5NNI - chains A and B; structure by X-ray diffraction, 3.21 A resolution.

== Chain A (and B) ==
Name: Sortilin
Source organism: Mus musculus
Notes: chain B of this document is another copy of the same molecule, construct and numbering; everything in this record applies to it too
UniProt: Q6PHU5 (SORT_MOUSE); residues 0-722 here correspond to UniProt positions 31-753 (UniProt number = residue number + 31)
Sequence (732 residues; each row starts with the number of its first residue; numbering starts at 0):
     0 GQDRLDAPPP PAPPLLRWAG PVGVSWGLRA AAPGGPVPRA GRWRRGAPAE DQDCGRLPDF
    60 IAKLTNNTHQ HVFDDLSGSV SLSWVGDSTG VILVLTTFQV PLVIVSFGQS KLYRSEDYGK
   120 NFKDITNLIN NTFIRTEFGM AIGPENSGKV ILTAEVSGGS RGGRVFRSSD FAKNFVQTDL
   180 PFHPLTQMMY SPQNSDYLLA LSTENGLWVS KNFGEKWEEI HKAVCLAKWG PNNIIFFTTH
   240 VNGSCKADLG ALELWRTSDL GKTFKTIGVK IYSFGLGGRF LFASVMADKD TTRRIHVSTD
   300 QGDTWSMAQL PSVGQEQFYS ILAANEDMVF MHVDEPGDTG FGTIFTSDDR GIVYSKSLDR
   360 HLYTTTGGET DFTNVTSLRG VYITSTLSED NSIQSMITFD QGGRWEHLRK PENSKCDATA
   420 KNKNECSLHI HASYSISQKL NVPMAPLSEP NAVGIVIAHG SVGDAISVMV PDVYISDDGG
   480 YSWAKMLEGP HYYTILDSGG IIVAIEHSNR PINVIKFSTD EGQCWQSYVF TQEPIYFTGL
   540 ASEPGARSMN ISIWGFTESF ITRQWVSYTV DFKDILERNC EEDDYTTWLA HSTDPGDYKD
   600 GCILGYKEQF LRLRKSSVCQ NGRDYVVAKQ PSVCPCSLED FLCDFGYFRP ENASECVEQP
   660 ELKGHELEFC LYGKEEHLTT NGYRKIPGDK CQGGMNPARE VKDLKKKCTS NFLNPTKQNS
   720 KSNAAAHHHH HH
Unresolved in the structure: 0-52, 288-289, 312-313, 417-419, 558-560, 714-731 (chain B: 0-52, 287-289, 417-419, 558-561, 714-731)
Differences from the reference sequence: expression tag (723-731)
Disulfides: C53-C523, C224-C244, C415-C425, C579-C618, C601-C633, C635-C690, C642-C655, C669-C707
Glycans and other covalent adducts: N-acetylglucosamine (NAG) linked to N129, N549; glycan linked to N373
Curated features (UniProtKB/Swiss-Prot):
  - region: W17 to R28 (Intrachain binding of the propeptide and the extracellular domain)
  - glycosylation (N-linked (GlcNAc...) asparagine): N65, N129, N241, N373, N549, N651
Reported in the primary citation:
  - mutagenesis - A464E: unchanged binding to proBDNF
  - mutagenesis - A464E: decreased binding to NGF

== How chain A and chain B interact ==
Residue-residue contacts (75; chain A residue first):
  S76(A) - I465(B)
  G77(A) - M468(B)
  F97(A) - M468(B)  hydrophobic
  Q98(A) - Q437(B)
  Q98(A) - K438(B)
  Q98(A) - L439(B)
  Q98(A) - M468(B)
  P100(A) - Y433(B)
  P100(A) - Q437(B)
  V102(A) - N390(B)  hydrogen bond (backbone-side chain)
  I103(A) - L386(B)  hydrophobic
  I103(A) - N390(B)
  I103(A) - Y433(B)
  V104(A) - N390(B)  hydrogen bond (backbone-backbone)
  S105(A) - G462(B)  hydrogen bond (side chain-backbone)
  S105(A) - A464(B)
  F106(A) - K420(B)
  F106(A) - G462(B)
  F106(A) - D463(B)
  F106(A) - A464(B)  hydrogen bond (backbone-backbone)
  G157(A) - K420(B)  hydrogen bond (backbone-side chain)
  G158(A) - K420(B)
  N241(A) - E315(B)
  G242(A) - E315(B)
  S243(A) - G336(B)
  S243(A) - D337(B)
  C244(A) - D337(B)  hydrogen bond (backbone-side chain)
  K245(A) - T364(B)
  D247(A) - E315(B)
  E315(A) - N241(B)
  E315(A) - D247(B)
  G336(A) - S243(B)
  D337(A) - S243(B)
  D337(A) - K245(B)
  T364(A) - K245(B)  hydrogen bond (backbone-side chain)
  T365(A) - K245(B)
  D389(A) - V104(B)
  N390(A) - V102(B)
  N390(A) - I103(B)
  N390(A) - V104(B)  hydrogen bond (backbone-backbone)
  S391(A) - V104(B)
  N421(A) - F106(B)
  E424(A) - F106(B)
  Y433(A) - I103(B)
  Q437(A) - Q98(B)
  Q437(A) - P100(B)
  K438(A) - Q98(B)
  L439(A) - Q98(B)
  G462(A) - S105(B)  hydrogen bond (backbone-side chain)
  G462(A) - F106(B)  hydrogen bond (backbone-backbone)
  D463(A) - S105(B)
  D463(A) - F106(B)
  A464(A) - F97(B)  hydrophobic
  A464(A) - V99(B)  hydrophobic
  A464(A) - S105(B)  hydrogen bond (backbone-side chain)
  A464(A) - F106(B)  hydrogen bond (backbone-backbone)
  I465(A) - S76(B)
  I465(A) - F97(B)  hydrophobic
  V467(A) - Q98(B)
  M468(A) - G77(B)
  M468(A) - S78(B)
  M468(A) - F97(B)  hydrophobic
  M468(A) - Q98(B)  hydrogen bond (side chain-backbone)
  N508(A) - Y535(B)
  N508(A) - R562(B)  hydrogen bond
  R509(A) - Y535(B)
  R509(A) - E557(B)  salt bridge
  P510(A) - Y535(B)
  Y535(A) - N508(B)
  Y535(A) - R509(B)
  Y535(A) - P510(B)
  Y535(A) - Y535(B)
  F555(A) - N508(B)
  E557(A) - R509(B)  salt bridge
  R562(A) - N508(B)  hydrogen bond
Other interface residues (no listed pair), chain A (56 interface residues in all): S78, V99, G107, E136, A246, F317, T338, L361, L386, I392, N423
Other interface residues (no listed pair), chain B (48 interface residues in all): G107, E136, G242, A246, F317, L361, D389, S391, V467, F555

== Summary ==
56 residues of chain A face 48 of chain B across their interface, with 15 hydrogen bonds and 2 salt bridges.
Among the polar pairs are R509(A)-E557(B), V102(A)-N390(B) and S105(A)-G462(B). From the paper: A464E of chain
A reduces binding to NGF; A464E of chain A leaves binding to proBDNF unchanged.
Both chains are Sortilin (Mus musculus). Entry 5NNI (Dimer structure of Sortilin ectodomain crystal form 2,
3.2 Angstrom) was determined by X-ray diffraction (same publication as 5NMR and 5NNJ).
